3PD6 - chains A and B; structure by X-ray diffraction, 2.40 A resolution.

# Chain A
Name: Aspartate aminotransferase, mitochondrial
Source organism: Mus musculus
Notes: EC 2.6.1.1
UniProtKB: P05202 (AATM_MOUSE); residues 30-430 here = UniProt positions 30-430
Sequence (401 residues; each row starts with the number of its first residue):
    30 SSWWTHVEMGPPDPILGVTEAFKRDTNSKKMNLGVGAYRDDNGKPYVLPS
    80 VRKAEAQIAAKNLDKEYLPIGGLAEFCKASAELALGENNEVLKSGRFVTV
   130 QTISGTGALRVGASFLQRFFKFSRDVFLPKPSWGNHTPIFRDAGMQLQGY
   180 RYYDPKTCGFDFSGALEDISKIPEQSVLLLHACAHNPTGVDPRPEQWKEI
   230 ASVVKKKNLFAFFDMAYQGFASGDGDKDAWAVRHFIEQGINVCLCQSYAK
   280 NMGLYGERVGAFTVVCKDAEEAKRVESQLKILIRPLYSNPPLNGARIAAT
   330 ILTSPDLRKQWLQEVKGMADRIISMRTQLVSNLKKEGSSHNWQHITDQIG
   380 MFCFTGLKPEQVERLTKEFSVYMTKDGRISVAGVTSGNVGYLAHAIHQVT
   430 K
Small-molecule neighbours:
  - L-kynurenine (KYN; (2S)-2-amino-4-(2-aminophenyl)-4-oxobutanoic acid): Ile44, Gly65, Thr135, Trp162, Asn215, Lys279, Arg287, Phe381, Arg407
  - 4'-deoxy-4'-aminopyridoxal-5'-phosphate (PMP): Ser133, Gly134, Thr135, Leu138, Trp162, His165, His210, Asn215, Asp243, Ala245, Tyr246, Ser276, Ala278, Lys279, Arg287
Curated features (UniProtKB/Swiss-Prot):
  - binding site (substrate): Gly65, Trp162, Asn215, Arg407
  - modified residue: Thr48 (Phosphothreonine), Lys59 (N6-acetyllysine), Lys73 (N6-acetyllysine), Lys82 (N6-acetyllysine), Lys90 (N6-acetyllysine), Tyr96 (3'-nitrotyrosine), Lys107 (N6-acetyllysine), Lys122 (N6-acetyllysine), Ser143 (Phosphoserine), Lys159 (N6-acetyllysine), Lys185 (N6-acetyllysine), Lys227 (N6-succinyllysine), Lys234 (N6-acetyllysine), Lys279 (N6-(pyridoxal phosphate)lysine), Lys296 (N6-acetyllysine), Lys302 (N6-acetyllysine), Lys309 (N6-acetyllysine), Arg313 (Asymmetric dimethylarginine), Lys338 (N6-acetyllysine), Lys345 (N6-acetyllysine) and 5 more in UniProt
  - mutagenesis: Leu209 (Heterozygous mice are viable and healthy. Results in early lethality at homozygosity), Arg337 (R337G: Heterozygous mice are viable and healthy. Results in early lethality at homozygosity)

# Chain B
Name: Aspartate aminotransferase, mitochondrial
Source organism: Mus musculus
Notes: EC 2.6.1.1
UniProtKB: P05202 (AATM_MOUSE); numbering as in UniProt (aligned over 30-430)
Sequence (401 residues; row label = number of the first residue in the row):
    30 SSWWTHVEMGPPDPILGVTEAFKRDTNSKKMNLGVGAYRDDNGKPYVLPS
    80 VRKAEAQIAAKNLDKEYLPIGGLAEFCKASAELALGENNEVLKSGRFVTV
   130 QTISGTGALRVGASFLQRFFKFSRDVFLPKPSWGNHTPIFRDAGMQLQGY
   180 RYYDPKTCGFDFSGALEDISKIPEQSVLLLHACAHNPTGVDPRPEQWKEI
   230 ASVVKKKNLFAFFDMAYQGFASGDGDKDAWAVRHFIEQGINVCLCQSYAK
   280 NMGLYGERVGAFTVVCKDAEEAKRVESQLKILIRPLYSNPPLNGARIAAT
   330 ILTSPDLRKQWLQEVKGMADRIISMRTQLVSNLKKEGSSHNWQHITDQIG
   380 MFCFTGLKPEQVERLTKEFSVYMTKDGRISVAGVTSGNVGYLAHAIHQVT
   430 K
Modified residues: Lys279 ((2S)-2-amino-6-[[3-hydroxy-2-methyl-5-(phosphonooxymethyl)pyridin-4-yl]methylideneamino]hexanoic acid; LLP)
Small-molecule neighbours: L-kynurenine (KYN; (2S)-2-amino-4-(2-aminophenyl)-4-oxobutanoic acid): Tyr96, Arg313, Ser317, Asn318
Curated features (UniProtKB/Swiss-Prot):
  - binding site (substrate): Gly65, Trp162, Asn215, Arg407
  - modified residue: Thr48 (Phosphothreonine), Lys59 (N6-acetyllysine), Lys73 (N6-acetyllysine), Lys82 (N6-acetyllysine), Lys90 (N6-acetyllysine), Tyr96 (3'-nitrotyrosine), Lys107 (N6-acetyllysine), Lys122 (N6-acetyllysine), Ser143 (Phosphoserine), Lys159 (N6-acetyllysine), Lys185 (N6-acetyllysine), Lys227 (N6-succinyllysine), Lys234 (N6-acetyllysine), Lys279 (N6-(pyridoxal phosphate)lysine), Lys296 (N6-acetyllysine), Lys302 (N6-acetyllysine), Lys309 (N6-acetyllysine), Arg313 (Asymmetric dimethylarginine), Lys338 (N6-acetyllysine), Lys345 (N6-acetyllysine) and 5 more in UniProt
  - mutagenesis: Leu209 (Heterozygous mice are viable and healthy. Results in early lethality at homozygosity), Arg337 (R337G: Heterozygous mice are viable and healthy. Results in early lethality at homozygosity)

# How chain A and chain B interact
Pairs across the interface (149; chain A residue first):
  Ser31(A) - Lys296(B)
  Ser31(A) - Glu300(B)  hydrogen bond
  Trp32(A) - Phe149(B)  hydrophobic
  Trp32(A) - Phe151(B)  hydrophobic
  Trp32(A) - Asn237(B)
  Trp32(A) - Leu238(B)
  Trp32(A) - Phe239(B)
  Trp33(A) - Phe144(B)  hydrophobic
  Trp33(A) - Phe148(B)
  Trp33(A) - Phe149(B)  hydrophobic
  Trp33(A) - Phe239(B)  hydrophobic
  Trp33(A) - Val293(B)
  Trp33(A) - Glu300(B)
  Trp33(A) - Arg303(B)  hydrogen bond (backbone-side chain)
  Trp33(A) - Val304(B)  hydrophobic
  Thr34(A) - Glu300(B)
  Thr34(A) - Arg303(B)
  His35(A) - Phe148(B)  hydrogen bond (side chain-backbone)
  His35(A) - Lys150(B)
  Val36(A) - Phe148(B)  hydrophobic
  Val36(A) - Arg303(B)  hydrogen bond (backbone-side chain)
  Val36(A) - Gln307(B)
  Glu37(A) - Arg303(B)
  Glu37(A) - Ser306(B)
  Glu37(A) - Gln307(B)  hydrogen bond (backbone-side chain)
  Met38(A) - Lys302(B)
  Met38(A) - Arg303(B)
  Met38(A) - Ser306(B)
  Met38(A) - Gln307(B)
  Gly39(A) - Ser306(B)  hydrogen bond (backbone-side chain)
  Gly39(A) - Gln307(B)
  Gly39(A) - Ile310(B)
  Gly65(A) - Tyr96(B)
  Ala66(A) - Glu95(B)
  Arg68(A) - Glu95(B)  salt bridge
  Pro74(A) - Asp93(B)
  Pro74(A) - Glu95(B)
  Val80(A) - Lys94(B)
  Arg81(A) - Asn91(B)
  Arg81(A) - Leu92(B)  hydrogen bond (side chain-backbone)
  Glu84(A) - Lys94(B)  salt bridge
  Asn91(A) - Arg81(B)
  Leu92(A) - Arg81(B)  hydrogen bond (backbone-side chain)
  Asp93(A) - Pro74(B)
  Asp93(A) - Val76(B)
  Lys94(A) - Val80(B)
  Lys94(A) - Arg81(B)
  Lys94(A) - Glu84(B)  salt bridge
  Lys94(A) - Gly282(B)
  Lys94(A) - Leu283(B)
  Lys94(A) - Tyr284(B)
  Lys94(A) - Gly285(B)  hydrogen bond (backbone-backbone)
  Lys94(A) - Glu286(B)  salt bridge
  Glu95(A) - Ala66(B)
  Glu95(A) - Arg68(B)  salt bridge
  Glu95(A) - Pro74(B)
  Glu95(A) - Gly285(B)
  Tyr96(A) - Ala278(B)
  Tyr96(A) - Lys279(B)
  Tyr96(A) - Tyr284(B)
  Tyr96(A) - Arg287(B)
  Ile132(A) - Tyr316(B)  hydrophobic
  Thr135(A) - Arg313(B)
  Thr135(A) - Tyr316(B)
  Thr135(A) - Ser317(B)  hydrogen bond
  Gly136(A) - Leu315(B)
  Arg139(A) - Pro314(B)  hydrogen bond (side chain-backbone)
  Arg139(A) - Leu315(B)
  Phe144(A) - Trp33(B)  hydrophobic
  Arg147(A) - Asp171(B)  salt bridge
  Phe148(A) - Trp33(B)
  Phe148(A) - Val36(B)  hydrophobic
  Phe149(A) - Trp32(B)  hydrophobic
  Phe149(A) - Trp33(B)  hydrophobic
  Phe151(A) - Trp32(B)
  Asn164(A) - Arg313(B)  hydrogen bond (side chain-backbone)
  Asn164(A) - Pro314(B)
  Asn164(A) - Ser317(B)
  Pro167(A) - Pro314(B)  hydrophobic
  Ile168(A) - Pro314(B)
  Asp171(A) - Arg147(B)  salt bridge
  Asp171(A) - Pro314(B)
  Gln204(A) - Trp32(B)
  Asn237(A) - Trp32(B)
  Leu238(A) - Trp32(B)
  Phe239(A) - Trp32(B)
  Phe239(A) - Trp33(B)  hydrophobic
  Ala278(A) - Tyr96(B)
  Lys279(A) - Tyr96(B)  hydrogen bond
  Gly282(A) - Lys94(B)
  Leu283(A) - Lys94(B)
  Tyr284(A) - Lys94(B)
  Tyr284(A) - Tyr96(B)
  Gly285(A) - Lys94(B)  hydrogen bond (backbone-backbone)
  Gly285(A) - Glu95(B)
  Gly285(A) - Tyr96(B)
  Gly285(A) - Pro319(B)
  Gly285(A) - Pro320(B)
  Gly285(A) - Leu321(B)  hydrogen bond (backbone-backbone)
  Glu286(A) - Lys94(B)  salt bridge
  Glu286(A) - Asn322(B)
  Arg287(A) - Tyr96(B)
  Arg287(A) - Tyr316(B)  hydrogen bond (side chain-backbone)
  Arg287(A) - Ser317(B)
  Arg287(A) - Asn318(B)  hydrogen bond (side chain-backbone)
  Arg287(A) - Pro319(B)
  Arg287(A) - Pro320(B)
  Val293(A) - Trp33(B)
  Glu300(A) - Ser31(B)  hydrogen bond
  Glu300(A) - Trp33(B)
  Glu300(A) - Thr34(B)
  Lys302(A) - Met38(B)
  Arg303(A) - Trp33(B)  hydrogen bond (side chain-backbone)
  Arg303(A) - Thr34(B)  hydrogen bond (side chain-backbone)
  Arg303(A) - Val36(B)  hydrogen bond (side chain-backbone)
  Arg303(A) - Glu37(B)
  Arg303(A) - Met38(B)
  Val304(A) - Trp33(B)  hydrophobic
  Ser306(A) - Met38(B)
  Ser306(A) - Gly39(B)  hydrogen bond (side chain-backbone)
  Gln307(A) - Val36(B)
  Gln307(A) - Glu37(B)  hydrogen bond (side chain-backbone)
  Gln307(A) - Gly39(B)
  Ile310(A) - Gly39(B)
  Arg313(A) - Thr135(B)
  Arg313(A) - Asn164(B)  hydrogen bond (backbone-side chain)
  Pro314(A) - Arg139(B)  hydrogen bond (backbone-side chain)
  Pro314(A) - Asn164(B)
  Pro314(A) - Pro167(B)  hydrophobic
  Pro314(A) - Ile168(B)
  Pro314(A) - Asp171(B)
  Leu315(A) - Gly136(B)
  Leu315(A) - Arg139(B)
  Leu315(A) - Leu315(B)  hydrophobic
  Tyr316(A) - Ile132(B)  hydrophobic
  Tyr316(A) - Thr135(B)
  Tyr316(A) - Arg287(B)  hydrogen bond (backbone-side chain)
  Ser317(A) - Thr135(B)  hydrogen bond
  Ser317(A) - Asn164(B)  hydrogen bond
  Ser317(A) - Arg287(B)
  Asn318(A) - Arg287(B)  hydrogen bond (backbone-side chain)
  Pro319(A) - Gly285(B)
  Pro319(A) - Arg287(B)
  Pro320(A) - Gly285(B)
  Pro320(A) - Arg287(B)
  Leu321(A) - Gly285(B)  hydrogen bond (backbone-backbone)
  Leu321(A) - Glu286(B)
  Asn322(A) - Glu286(B)  hydrogen bond (backbone-side chain)
  Asn322(A) - Asn322(B)  hydrogen bond
Other interface residues (no listed pair), chain A (72 interface residues in all): Pro40, Val76, Leu145, Trp162, Asn270, Lys296, Leu311
Other interface residues (no listed pair), chain B (73 interface residues in all): Pro40, Gly65, Tyr75, Leu145, Trp162, Gln204, Asn270, Ile326

# Overview
72 residues of chain A and 73 residues of chain B are in contact, with 32 hydrogen bonds and 8 salt bridges.
Polar pairs include Arg68(A)-Glu95(B), Glu84(A)-Lys94(B) and Lys94(A)-Glu84(B). L-kynurenine is bound between
chain A and chain B. Ligands of chain A: 4'-deoxy-4'-aminopyridoxal-5'-phosphate.
Chain A is Aspartate aminotransferase, mitochondrial and chain B is Aspartate aminotransferase, mitochondrial,
both from Mus musculus; the structure, Crystal structure of mouse mitochondrial aspartate aminotransferase, a
newly identified kynurenine aminotransferase-IV, was determined by X-ray diffraction (same publication as
3PDB).
